PDB entry 5MWM | X-ray diffraction, 2.60 A resolution | chain A

[Chain A]
Molecule: Inositol-pentakisphosphate 2-kinase
Organism: Mus musculus
Notes: EC 2.7.1.158
UniProt: Q6P1C1 (IPPK_MOUSE); residue numbers follow UniProt; this construct covers 1-468
Amino-acid sequence (471 residues; each row starts with the number of its first residue; numbers below 1 keep their minus sign (Gly-2 is residue -2)):
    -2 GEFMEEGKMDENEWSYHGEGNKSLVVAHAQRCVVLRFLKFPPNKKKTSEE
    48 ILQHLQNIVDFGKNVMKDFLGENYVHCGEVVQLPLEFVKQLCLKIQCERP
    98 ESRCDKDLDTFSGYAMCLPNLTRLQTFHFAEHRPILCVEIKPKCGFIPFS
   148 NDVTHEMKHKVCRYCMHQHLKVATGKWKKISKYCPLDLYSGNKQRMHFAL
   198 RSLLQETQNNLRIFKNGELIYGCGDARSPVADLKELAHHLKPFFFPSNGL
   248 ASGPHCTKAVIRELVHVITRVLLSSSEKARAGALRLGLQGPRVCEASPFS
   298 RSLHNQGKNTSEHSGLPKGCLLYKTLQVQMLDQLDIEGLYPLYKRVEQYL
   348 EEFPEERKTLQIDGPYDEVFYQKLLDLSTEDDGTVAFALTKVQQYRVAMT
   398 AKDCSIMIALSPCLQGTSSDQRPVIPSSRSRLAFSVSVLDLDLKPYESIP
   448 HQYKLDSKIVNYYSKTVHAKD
Disordered / not traced: -2 to 9, 28, 40-41, 122-128, 221-228, 244-248, 287, 298-310, 411-419, 425-426, 465-468
Construct notes: expression tag (-2 to 0)
UniProt features mapped onto this chain:
  - motif: Glu136 to Lys140 (EXKPK motif)
Metal / ion sites: Zn2+: Cys159, Cys162, Cys181, Cys291
Small-molecule neighbours: inositol hexakisphosphate (IHP): Gly17, Asn18, Lys19, Arg100, Lys138, Lys140, Arg160, His164, Lys168, Lys173, Asn206, Met396, Asp400, Asp437, Lys441, Gln449, Leu452
What the authors report for this chain:
  - mutagenesis - C291S: decreased binding to Zn2+
  - mutagenesis - H129S, K138A, L281A/L283A, Y363A, C410S, D437A, D439A: decreased catalytic activity
  - mutagenesis - H129S, C410S: unchanged binding to Zn2+
  - mutagenesis - C291S: decreased stability
  - mutagenesis - K173A: unchanged catalytic activity

[Overview]
Chain A binds inositol hexakisphosphate. Cys159, Cys162, Cys181 and Cys291 form the Zn2+ site. The paper
reports that H129S, K138A and L281A/L283A, among others, reduce catalytic activity; C291S reduces binding to
Zn2+; 9 substitutions were tested in all.
Chain A is Inositol-pentakisphosphate 2-kinase (Mus musculus); the structure, Inositol
1,3,4,5,6-pentakisphosphate 2-kinase from M. musculus in complex with IP6, was determined by X-ray
diffraction, deposited together with 5MW8 and 5MWL.
